PDB entry 7P5H | electron microscopy, 2.30 A resolution | chains B and C of the 12 polymer chains in the assembly

== Chain B ==
Protein: Fe-hydrogenase, subunit beta
Organism: Thermotoga maritima (strain ATCC 43589 / DSM 3109 / JCM 10099 / NBRC 100826 / MSB8)
Notes: EC 1.12.1.4
UniProt: G4FFG0 (G4FFG0_THEMA); residues 1-626 here = UniProt positions 1-626
Amino-acid sequence (626 residues; numbered 1 to 626; the number before each row is that of its first residue):
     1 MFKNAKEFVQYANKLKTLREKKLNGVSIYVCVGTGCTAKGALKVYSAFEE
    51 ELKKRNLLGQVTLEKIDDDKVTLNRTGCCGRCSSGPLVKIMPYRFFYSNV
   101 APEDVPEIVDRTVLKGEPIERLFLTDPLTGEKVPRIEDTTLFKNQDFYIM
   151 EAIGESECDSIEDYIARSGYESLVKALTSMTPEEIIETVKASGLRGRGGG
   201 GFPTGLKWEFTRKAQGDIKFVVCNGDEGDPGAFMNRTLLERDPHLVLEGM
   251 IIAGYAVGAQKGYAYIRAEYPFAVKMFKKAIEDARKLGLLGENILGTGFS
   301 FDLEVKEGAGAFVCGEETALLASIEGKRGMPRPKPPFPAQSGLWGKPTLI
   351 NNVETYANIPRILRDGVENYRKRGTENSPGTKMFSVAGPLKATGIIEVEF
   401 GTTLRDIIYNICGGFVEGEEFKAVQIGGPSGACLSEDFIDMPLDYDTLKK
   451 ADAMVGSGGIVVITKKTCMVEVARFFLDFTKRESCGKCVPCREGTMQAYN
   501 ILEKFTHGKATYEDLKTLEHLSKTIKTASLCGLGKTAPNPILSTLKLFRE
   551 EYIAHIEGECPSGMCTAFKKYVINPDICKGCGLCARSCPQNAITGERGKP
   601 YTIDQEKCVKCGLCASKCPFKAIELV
Unresolved in the structure: 58-69, 568-626
Ion coordination: 2Fe-2S cluster Fe: Cys31, Cys36, Cys78, Cys82; Zn2+: Cys468, His555, Cys560, Cys565; 4Fe-4S cluster Fe: Cys485, Cys488, Cys491, Cys531
Small-molecule neighbours:
  - 2Fe-2S cluster (FES): Cys31, Gly33, Thr34, Cys36, Cys78, Cys79, Gly80, Arg81, Cys82, Leu87
  - FMN (flavin mononucleotide): Gly196, Arg197, Gly198, Gly200, Lys207, Asn224, Asp226, Glu227, Gly228, Phe312, Val313, Gly315, Glu316, Glu317, Ile350, Asn351, Asn352, Thr355, Gly532, Leu533
  - 4Fe-4S cluster (SF4): Val313, Pro331, Ser484, Cys485, Gly486, Lys487, Cys488, Cys491, Arg492, Ser529, Leu530, Cys531, Leu533, Gly534

== Chain C ==
Protein: Fe-hydrogenase, subunit gamma
Organism: Thermotoga maritima (strain ATCC 43589 / DSM 3109 / JCM 10099 / NBRC 100826 / MSB8)
Notes: EC 1.12.1.4
UniProt: Q9S5X7 (Q9S5X7_THEMA); residues -1 to 161 here correspond to UniProt positions 2-164 (UniProt number = residue number + 3)
Amino-acid sequence (189 residues; each row starts with the number of its first residue; numbers below 1 keep their minus sign (Met-27 is residue -27)):
   -27 MASWSHPQFEKSGGGGGENLYFQGAVLALERHFEKVEEILKKYGYKRENL
    23 IKILLEIQEIYRYLPEDVINYVSTAMGIPPAKIYGVATFYAQFSLKPKGK
    73 YTIMVCDGTACHMAGSPEVLKAIEEETGLTPGNVTEDLMFSLDQVGCLGA
   123 CALAPVMVINGEVYGNLTADKVKEILRKIKEKERESANV
Unresolved in the structure: -27 to 3, 160-161
Construct notes: initiating methionine (-27); linker (-26 to -25, -16 to -11); expression tag (-24 to -17, -10 to -2)
Ion coordination: 2Fe-2S cluster Fe: Cys78, Cys83, Cys119, Cys123
Small-molecule neighbours: 2Fe-2S cluster (FES): Cys78, Gly80, Thr81, Ala82, Cys83, Cys119, Leu120, Gly121, Ala122, Cys123, Val128

== Chain B / chain C interface ==
Contacting residue pairs (56; chain B residue first):
  Thr34(B) - Leu120(C)
  Thr34(B) - Gly121(C)
  Gly35(B) - Gly121(C)  hydrogen bond (backbone-backbone)
  Ala38(B) - Ala122(C)  hydrophobic
  Ala38(B) - Val135(C)
  Lys39(B) - Ala124(C)
  Lys39(B) - Leu125(C)
  Ser83(B) - Ala124(C)
  Pro230(B) - Gly80(C)
  Pro230(B) - Gly118(C)
  Pro230(B) - Cys119(C)  hydrogen bond (backbone-backbone)
  Gly231(B) - Thr81(C)
  Gly231(B) - Cys119(C)
  Phe233(B) - Cys119(C)  hydrophobic
  Phe233(B) - Gly121(C)
  Phe233(B) - Cys123(C)  hydrophobic
  Arg236(B) - Cys119(C)  hydrogen bond (side chain-backbone)
  Arg236(B) - Leu120(C)  hydrogen bond (side chain-backbone)
  Arg236(B) - Gly121(C)
  Glu269(B) - Gln64(C)
  Glu307(B) - Lys24(C)  salt bridge
  Ala309(B) - Ile23(C)  hydrophobic
  Ala309(B) - Tyr62(C)  hydrophobic
  Ala309(B) - Ala63(C)  hydrogen bond (backbone-backbone)
  Ala309(B) - Gln64(C)  hydrogen bond (backbone-backbone)
  Ala309(B) - Phe65(C)  hydrophobic
  Gly310(B) - Tyr62(C)
  Gly310(B) - Ala63(C)  hydrogen bond (backbone-backbone)
  Ala311(B) - Phe61(C)  hydrophobic
  Ala311(B) - Tyr62(C)  hydrophobic
  Val313(B) - Phe61(C)  hydrophobic
  Cys314(B) - Tyr62(C)  hydrophobic
  Ser323(B) - Tyr62(C)
  Ile324(B) - Glu20(C)
  Glu325(B) - Glu20(C)
  Gly326(B) - Arg19(C)  hydrogen bond (backbone-side chain)
  Gly326(B) - Val58(C)
  Lys327(B) - Arg19(C)
  Lys327(B) - Tyr62(C)  hydrogen bond (backbone-side chain)
  Arg328(B) - Gly57(C)  hydrogen bond (side chain-backbone)
  Arg328(B) - Phe61(C)
  Arg328(B) - Tyr62(C)
  Gly329(B) - Phe61(C)
  Gly329(B) - Tyr62(C)  hydrogen bond (backbone-side chain)
  Ala387(B) - Ala82(C)  hydrophobic
  Ala387(B) - Cys123(C)  hydrophobic
  Thr393(B) - Ala124(C)
  Val461(B) - Thr81(C)
  Glu471(B) - His84(C)  salt bridge
  Val472(B) - Met85(C)  hydrophobic
  Arg474(B) - His84(C)
  Phe475(B) - Asp79(C)
  Phe475(B) - Gly80(C)
  Phe475(B) - Thr81(C)
  Phe475(B) - His84(C)
  Phe476(B) - Thr81(C)
Also at the interface, not in a pair above, chain B (43 interface residues in all): Asp229, Ala232, Tyr265, Ala268, Lys306, Met330, Trp344, Gly388, Ile463, Thr467, Arg482, Cys485
Also at the interface, not in a pair above, chain C (31 interface residues in all): Leu22, Leu27, Thr60, Gln116, Val117

== Overview ==
Chain B and chain C form an interface of 43 and 31 residues respectively, with 11 hydrogen bonds and 2 salt
bridges. Polar contacts include Glu307(B)-Lys24(C), Glu471(B)-His84(C) and Arg236(B)-Cys119(C). Bound to chain
B: 4Fe-4S cluster, flavin mononucleotide and 2Fe-2S cluster.
Chain B is Fe-hydrogenase, subunit beta and chain C is Fe-hydrogenase, subunit gamma, both from Thermotoga
maritima (strain ATCC 43589 / DSM 3109 / JCM 10099 / NBRC 100826 / MSB8); the structure, TmHydABC- D2 map, was
determined by electron microscopy together with 7P8N, 7P91 and 7P92 from the same study.
